7W4P - chains A and C of the 8 polymer chains in the assembly; structure by electron microscopy, 3.19 A resolution.

# Chain A (and C)
Protein: ATP-sensitive inward rectifier potassium channel 11
From: Mus musculus
Notes: chain C of this document is another copy of the same molecule, construct and numbering; everything in this record applies to it too
Reference sequence: Q61743 (KCJ11_MOUSE); residue numbers follow UniProt; this construct covers 1-390
Chain sequence (390 residues; each row starts with the number of its first residue):
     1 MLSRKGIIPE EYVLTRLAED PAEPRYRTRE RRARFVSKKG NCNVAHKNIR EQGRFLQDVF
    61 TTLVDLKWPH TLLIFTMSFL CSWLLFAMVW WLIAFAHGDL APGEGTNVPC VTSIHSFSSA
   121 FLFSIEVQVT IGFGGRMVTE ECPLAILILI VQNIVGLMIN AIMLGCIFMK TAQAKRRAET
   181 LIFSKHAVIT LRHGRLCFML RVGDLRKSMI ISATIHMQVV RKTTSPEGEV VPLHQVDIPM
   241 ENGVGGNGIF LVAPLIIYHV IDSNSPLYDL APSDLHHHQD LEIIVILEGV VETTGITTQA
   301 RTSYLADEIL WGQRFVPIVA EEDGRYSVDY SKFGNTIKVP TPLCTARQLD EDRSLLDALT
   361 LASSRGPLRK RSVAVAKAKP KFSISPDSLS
Not modelled in the structure: 1-31, 357-390
Differences from the reference sequence: engineered mutation Lys175 (His in Q61743)
Disulfide bonds: Cys110-Cys142
Ligand contacts:
  - ADP (adenosine-5'-diphosphate), molecule 1: Asn48, Ile49, Arg50, Arg54
  - ADP, molecule 2: Ile182, Phe183, Ser184, Lys185, Leu205, Tyr330, Ser331, Lys332, Phe333, Gly334, Asn335
Curated features (UniProtKB/Swiss-Prot):
  - motif: Thr130 to Gly135 (Selectivity filter)
  - binding site (ATP): Asn48, Arg50, Tyr330
  - binding site (K(+)): Thr130, Phe133
  - binding site (a 1,2-diacyl-sn-glycero-3-phospho-(1D-myo-inositol-4,5-bisphosphate)): Arg176
  - site: Asn160 (Role in the control of polyamine-mediated channel gating and in the blocking by intracellular magnesium)
  - modified residue: Thr341 (Phosphothreonine), Ser385 (Phosphoserine)
From the paper describing this entry:
  - mutagenesis - H175K: increased binding to PI(4,5)P2
  - self-association interface (contacts with another copy of this molecule); pairs are residue here / residue on that copy: Phe60-Thr171

# Chain A / chain C interface
Residue-residue contacts (129; chain A residue first):
  Ala33(A) - Arg325(C)
  Ala33(A) - Tyr326(C)  hydrogen bond (backbone-side chain)
  Arg34(A) - Tyr326(C)
  Phe35(A) - Phe250(C)  hydrophobic
  Phe35(A) - Val252(C)  hydrophobic
  Phe35(A) - Ala253(C)  hydrophobic
  Phe35(A) - Tyr326(C)
  Cys42(A) - Val252(C)  hydrophobic
  Asn43(A) - Arg325(C)
  Asn43(A) - Tyr326(C)
  Val44(A) - Val252(C)  hydrophobic
  Val44(A) - Tyr326(C)
  Val44(A) - Val328(C)  hydrophobic
  Ala45(A) - Tyr326(C)  hydrogen bond (backbone-backbone)
  Ala45(A) - Ser327(C)
  Ala45(A) - Val328(C)  hydrogen bond (backbone-backbone)
  His46(A) - Asp204(C)
  His46(A) - Val252(C)
  His46(A) - Tyr330(C)
  Lys47(A) - Val328(C)  hydrogen bond (backbone-backbone)
  Lys47(A) - Asp329(C)
  Lys47(A) - Tyr330(C)  hydrogen bond (backbone-backbone)
  Asn48(A) - Asp329(C)
  Asn48(A) - Tyr330(C)
  Asn48(A) - Ser331(C)  hydrogen bond
  Ile49(A) - Leu205(C)  hydrophobic
  Ile49(A) - Tyr330(C)  hydrophobic
  Arg54(A) - Glu179(C)
  Arg54(A) - Thr180(C)
  Arg54(A) - Ile182(C)
  Arg54(A) - Leu205(C)
  Arg54(A) - Arg206(C)
  Phe55(A) - Leu205(C)  hydrophobic
  Phe55(A) - Arg206(C)  hydrogen bond (backbone-side chain)
  Gln57(A) - Arg176(C)
  Gln57(A) - Glu179(C)
  Asp58(A) - Arg206(C)
  Phe60(A) - Trp68(C)  hydrophobic
  Phe60(A) - Thr171(C)
  Thr61(A) - Arg206(C)
  Thr62(A) - Arg206(C)
  Asp65(A) - Ser208(C)
  Asp65(A) - Thr293(C)
  Phe123(A) - Phe133(C)  hydrophobic
  Val127(A) - Phe133(C)  hydrophobic
  Thr130(A) - Val129(C)
  Thr130(A) - Thr130(C)
  Thr130(A) - Ile131(C)
  Ile131(A) - Ile131(C)
  Gly132(A) - Ile131(C)
  Gly132(A) - Gly132(C)
  Gly134(A) - Phe133(C)
  Arg136(A) - Phe133(C)
  Met137(A) - Phe133(C)  hydrophobic
  Met137(A) - Gly135(C)
  Met137(A) - Arg136(C)
  Val138(A) - Leu122(C)
  Val138(A) - Phe133(C)  hydrophobic
  Val138(A) - Arg136(C)  hydrogen bond (backbone-side chain)
  Thr139(A) - Leu122(C)
  Glu140(A) - His115(C)
  Glu140(A) - Ser116(C)  hydrogen bond
  Glu140(A) - Ser118(C)  hydrogen bond
  Glu140(A) - Ser119(C)  hydrogen bond (side chain-backbone)
  Glu140(A) - Leu122(C)
  Ile146(A) - Phe121(C)  hydrophobic
  Ile146(A) - Leu122(C)  hydrophobic
  Leu149(A) - Leu122(C)  hydrophobic
  Ile150(A) - Leu80(C)  hydrophobic
  Ile150(A) - Trp83(C)  hydrophobic
  Ile150(A) - Phe121(C)  hydrophobic
  Ile150(A) - Ile125(C)  hydrophobic
  Asn153(A) - Trp83(C)
  Asn153(A) - Ile125(C)
  Asn153(A) - Ile131(C)
  Ile154(A) - Phe75(C)
  Ile154(A) - Thr76(C)
  Ile154(A) - Phe79(C)  hydrophobic
  Ile154(A) - Trp83(C)  hydrophobic
  Leu157(A) - Phe75(C)  hydrophobic
  Leu157(A) - Phe79(C)  hydrophobic
  Leu157(A) - Asn160(C)
  Met158(A) - Leu72(C)  hydrophobic
  Met158(A) - Phe75(C)  hydrophobic
  Ala161(A) - Leu164(C)  hydrophobic
  Ala161(A) - Ile167(C)  hydrophobic
  Gly165(A) - Phe168(C)
  Phe168(A) - Phe168(C)  hydrophobic
  Met169(A) - Phe168(C)  hydrophobic
  Met169(A) - Ala172(C)  hydrophobic
  Met169(A) - Thr294(C)
  Gln173(A) - Thr293(C)
  Lys175(A) - Glu292(C)
  Lys175(A) - Thr293(C)
  Gln218(A) - Phe250(C)
  Pro226(A) - His193(C)
  Glu227(A) - Leu191(C)
  Glu227(A) - Arg192(C)
  Glu227(A) - His193(C)  hydrogen bond (side chain-backbone)
  Glu227(A) - Gly194(C)  hydrogen bond (side chain-backbone)
  Glu227(A) - Arg314(C)
  Gly228(A) - Arg314(C)
  Glu229(A) - Arg192(C)  salt bridge
  Glu229(A) - Ile256(C)
  Glu229(A) - Arg314(C)
  Val230(A) - Pro317(C)
  Pro232(A) - Pro317(C)
  Pro232(A) - Val319(C)
  Leu233(A) - Val319(C)  hydrophobic
  Leu233(A) - Tyr326(C)  hydrophobic
  His234(A) - Arg192(C)  hydrogen bond
  Gln235(A) - Phe250(C)
  Gln235(A) - Leu255(C)
  Asp237(A) - Asn242(C)
  Asp237(A) - Gly243(C)
  Asp237(A) - Gly248(C)
  Pro239(A) - Val244(C)  hydrophobic
  Ile286(A) - Phe250(C)  hydrophobic
  Glu288(A) - Ile211(C)
  Glu288(A) - Ser212(C)  hydrogen bond (side chain-backbone)
  Ile296(A) - Gly295(C)
  Thr297(A) - Ile211(C)
  Thr297(A) - Val290(C)
  Thr298(A) - Ile211(C)
  Gln299(A) - Met209(C)
  Gln299(A) - Ile211(C)
  Arg301(A) - Met209(C)
  Arg301(A) - Phe250(C)
  Arg301(A) - Glu292(C)  salt bridge
Other interface residues (no listed pair), chain A (72 interface residues in all): Arg32, Val36, Val64, Glu126, Phe133, Ile162, Leu164, His216, Ser225, Ile284
Other interface residues (no listed pair), chain C (71 interface residues in all): Glu126, Lys207, Tyr258, Glu321, Gly324
From the paper, about this interface:
  - specific contacts: Phe60(A)-Thr171(C)

# Overview
The interface between chain A and chain C involves 72 residues on one side and 71 on the other; the contacts
include 15 hydrogen bonds and 2 salt bridges. Among the polar pairs are Glu229(A)-Arg192(C),
Arg301(A)-Glu292(C) and Ala33(A)-Tyr326(C). The paper describes a contact between Phe60(A) and Thr171(C). From
the paper: H175K of chain A increases binding to PI(4,5)P2; a self-association interface involving Phe60(A).
Both chains are ATP-sensitive inward rectifier potassium channel 11 (Mus musculus). Entry 7W4P (The structure
of KATP H175K mutant in closed state) was determined by electron microscopy, deposited together with 7W4O.
